PDB entry 4YA4 | X-ray diffraction, 2.90 A resolution | chains N and a of the 28 polymer chains in the assembly

[Chain N]
Molecule: Proteasome subunit beta type-1
Source organism: Saccharomyces cerevisiae S288c
Notes: EC 3.4.25.1
Reference sequence: P38624 (PSB1_YEAST); residues 1-196 here correspond to UniProt positions 20-215 (UniProt number = residue number + 19)
Sequence (196 residues; numbered 1 to 196; the number before each row is that of its first residue):
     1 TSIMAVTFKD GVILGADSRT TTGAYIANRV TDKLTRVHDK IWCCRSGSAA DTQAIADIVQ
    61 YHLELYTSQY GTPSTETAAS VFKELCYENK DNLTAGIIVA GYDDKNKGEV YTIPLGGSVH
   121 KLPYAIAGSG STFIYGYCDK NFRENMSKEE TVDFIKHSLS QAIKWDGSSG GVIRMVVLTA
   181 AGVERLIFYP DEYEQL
Metal / ion sites: Mg2+: Ile163, Asp166, Ser169
Curated features (UniProtKB/Swiss-Prot):
  - active site: Thr1 (Nucleophile)

[Chain a]
Molecule: Proteasome subunit beta type-7
Source organism: Saccharomyces cerevisiae S288c
Notes: EC 3.4.25.1
Reference sequence: P30657 (PSB7_YEAST); residues -12 to 233 here correspond to UniProt positions 21-266 (UniProt number = residue number + 33)
Sequence (246 residues; numbered -12 to 233; the number before each row is that of its first residue; numbers below 1 keep their minus sign (Thr-12 is residue -12)):
   -12 TQIANAGASP MVNTQQPIVT GTSVISMKYD NGVIIAADNL GSYGSLLRFN GVERLIPVGD
    48 NTVVGISGDI SDMQHIERLL KDLVTENAYD NPLADAEEAL EPSYIFEYLA TVMYQRRSKM
   108 NPLWNAIIVA GVQSNGDQFL RYVNLLGVTY SSPTLATGFG AHMANPLLRK VVDRESDIPK
   168 TTVQVAEEAI VNAMRVLYYR DARSSRNFSL AIIDKNTGLT FKKNLQVENM KWDFAKDIKG
   228 YGTQKI
Unresolved in the structure: -12 to 0, 233

[How chain N and chain a interact]
Pairs across the interface (59; chain N residue first):
  Arg19(N) - Ala189(a)
  Thr21(N) - Ala189(a)
  Ala24(N) - Phe146(a)  hydrophobic
  Ala24(N) - Arg187(a)
  Ala24(N) - Asp188(a)
  Ala24(N) - Ala189(a)  hydrogen bond (backbone-backbone)
  Ala24(N) - Arg190(a)
  Tyr25(N) - Phe146(a)
  Tyr25(N) - Arg187(a)
  Ile26(N) - Tyr186(a)
  Ile26(N) - Arg187(a)  hydrogen bond (backbone-backbone)
  Ile26(N) - Asp188(a)
  Ile26(N) - Ala189(a)
  Ala27(N) - Arg187(a)  hydrogen bond (backbone-side chain)
  Asn28(N) - Arg187(a)
  Arg29(N) - Tyr186(a)
  Arg29(N) - Arg187(a)
  Arg29(N) - Lys218(a)  hydrogen bond (side chain-backbone)
  Arg29(N) - Trp219(a)
  Arg29(N) - Phe221(a)
  Val30(N) - Phe221(a)  hydrophobic
  Val30(N) - Ala222(a)  hydrophobic
  Val30(N) - Ile225(a)  hydrophobic
  Asp32(N) - Lys226(a)
  Asp32(N) - Gly227(a)  hydrogen bond (side chain-backbone)
  Leu34(N) - Gln231(a)
  Thr35(N) - Tyr228(a)
  Thr35(N) - Gln231(a)
  Arg36(N) - Gln231(a)  hydrogen bond (backbone-side chain)
  Trp42(N) - Gln231(a)
  Arg45(N) - Tyr228(a)
  Gln53(N) - Tyr228(a)  hydrogen bond (backbone-side chain)
  Ala56(N) - Tyr228(a)
  Asp57(N) - Tyr228(a)  hydrogen bond
  Phe133(N) - Leu33(a)  hydrophobic
  Lys164(N) - Leu34(a)
  Trp165(N) - Ser32(a)
  Trp165(N) - Leu33(a)
  Trp165(N) - Leu34(a)  hydrogen bond (backbone-backbone)
  Trp165(N) - Arg35(a)
  Asp166(N) - Ser32(a)
  Gly167(N) - Ser32(a)  hydrogen bond (backbone-backbone)
  Gly167(N) - Leu34(a)
  Gly167(N) - Ala189(a)
  Gly171(N) - Trp219(a)
  Val172(N) - Trp219(a)  hydrophobic
  Arg174(N) - Ala222(a)  hydrogen bond (side chain-backbone)
  Arg174(N) - Ile225(a)
  Arg185(N) - Lys226(a)
  Arg185(N) - Gln231(a)
  Ile187(N) - Ala222(a)  hydrophobic
  Ile187(N) - Lys223(a)
  Tyr189(N) - Trp219(a)
  Tyr189(N) - Asp220(a)
  Tyr189(N) - Lys223(a)
  Pro190(N) - Trp219(a)
  Asp191(N) - Arg193(a)  salt bridge
  Glu194(N) - Tyr185(a)  hydrogen bond
  Glu194(N) - Arg193(a)  salt bridge
Other interface residues (no listed pair), chain N (34 interface residues in all): Ile163, Ser168
Other interface residues (no listed pair), chain a (26 interface residues in all): Asn37, Met150, Met217

[Summary]
34 residues of chain N face 26 of chain a across their interface; the contacts include 12 hydrogen bonds and 2
salt bridges. Polar pairs include Asp191(N)-Arg193(a), Glu194(N)-Arg193(a) and Ala27(N)-Arg187(a). From
UniProt: active-site residue Thr1(N) on chain N.
Here chain N is Proteasome subunit beta type-1 and chain a is Proteasome subunit beta type-7, both from
Saccharomyces cerevisiae S288c. Entry 4YA4 (Yeast 20S proteasome beta2-H114D mutant) was determined by X-ray
diffraction together with 4Y69, 4Y6A, 4Y6V, 4Y6Z, 4Y70, 4Y74 and 34 further entries from the same study.
